8TZH - chains B and A; structure by electron microscopy, 3.90 A resolution.

[Chain B]
Molecule: E11 DARPin
Organism: synthetic construct
Notes: antibody fragment or engineered binder
Amino-acid sequence (182 residues; each row starts with the number of its first residue):
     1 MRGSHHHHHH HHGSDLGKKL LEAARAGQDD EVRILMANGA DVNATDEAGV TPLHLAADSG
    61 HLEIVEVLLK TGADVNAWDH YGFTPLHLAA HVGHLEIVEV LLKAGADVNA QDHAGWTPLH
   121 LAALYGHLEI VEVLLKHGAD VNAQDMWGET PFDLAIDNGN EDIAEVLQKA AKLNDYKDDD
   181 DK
Unresolved in the structure: 1-44, 71-72, 139-140, 170-182

[Chain A]
Molecule: Leucine-rich repeat serine/threonine-protein kinase 2
Organism: Homo sapiens
Notes: EC 2.7.11.1, 3.6.5.-
UniProt: Q5S007 (LRRK2_HUMAN); residues 1-2527 here = UniProt positions 1-2527
Amino-acid sequence (2527 residues; each row starts with the number of its first residue):
     1 MASGSCQGCE EDEETLKKLI VRLNNVQEGK QIETLVQILE DLLVFTYSER ASKLFQGKNI
    61 HVPLLIVLDS YMRVASVQQV GWSLLCKLIE VCPGTMQSLM GPQDVGNDWE VLGVHQLILK
   121 MLTVHNASVN LSVIGLKTLD LLLTSGKITL LILDEESDIF MLIFDAMHSF PANDEVQKLG
   181 CKALHVLFER VSEEQLTEFV ENKDYMILLS ALTNFKDEEE IVLHVLHCLH SLAIPCNNVE
   241 VLMSGNVRCY NIVVEAMKAF PMSERIQEVS CCLLHRLTLG NFFNILVLNE VHEFVVKAVQ
   301 QYPENAALQI SALSCLALLT ETIFLNQDLE EKNENQENDD EGEEDKLFWL EACYKALTWH
   361 RKNKHVQEAA CWALNNLLMY QNSLHEKIGD EDGHFPAHRE VMLSMLMHSS SKEVFQASAN
   421 ALSTLLEQNV NFRKILLSKG IHLNVLELMQ KHIHSPEVAE SGCKMLNHLF EGSNTSLDIM
   481 AAVVPKILTV MKRHETSLPV QLEALRAILH FIVPGMPEES REDTEFHHKL NMVKKQCFKN
   541 DIHKLVLAAL NRFIGNPGIQ KCGLKVISSI VHFPDALEML SLEGAMDSVL HTLQMYPDDQ
   601 EIQCLGLSLI GYLITKKNVF IGTGHLLAKI LVSSLYRFKD VAEIQTKGFQ TILAILKLSA
   661 SFSKLLVHHS FDLVIFHQMS SNIMEQKDQQ FLNLCCKCFA KVAMDDYLKN VMLERACDQN
   721 NSIMVECLLL LGADANQAKE GSSLICQVCE KESSPKLVEL LLNSGSREQD VRKALTISIG
   781 KGDSQIISLL LRRLALDVAN NSICLGGFCI GKVEPSWLGP LFPDKTSNLR KQTNIASTLA
   841 RMVIRYQMKS AVEEGTASGS DGNFSEDVLS KFDEWTFIPD SSMDSVFAQS DDLDSEGSEG
   901 SFLVKKKSNS ISVGEFYRDA VLQRCSPNLQ RHSNSLGPIF DHEDLLKRKR KILSSDDSLR
   961 SSKLQSHMRH SDSISSLASE REYITSLDLS ANELRDIDAL SQKCCISVHL EHLEKLELHQ
  1021 NALTSFPQQL CETLKSLTHL DLHSNKFTSF PSYLLKMSCI ANLDVSRNDI GPSVVLDPTV
  1081 KCPTLKQFNL SYNQLSFVPE NLTDVVEKLE QLILEGNKIS GICSPLRLKE LKILNLSKNH
  1141 ISSLSENFLE ACPKVESFSA RMNFLAAMPF LPPSMTILKL SQNKFSCIPE AILNLPHLRS
  1201 LDMSSNDIQY LPGPAHWKSL NLRELLFSHN QISILDLSEK AYLWSRVEKL HLSHNKLKEI
  1261 PPEIGCLENL TSLDVSYNLE LRSFPNEMGK LSKIWDLPLD ELHLNFDFKH IGCKAKDIIR
  1321 FLQQRLKKAV PYNRMKLMIV GNTGSGKTTL LQQLMKTKKS DLGMQSATVG IDVKDWPIQI
  1381 RDKRKRDLVL NVWDFAGREE FYSTHPHFMT QRALYLAVYD LSKGQAEVDA MKPWLFNIKA
  1441 RASSSPVILV GTHLDVSDEK QRKACMSKIT KELLNKRGFP AIRDYHFVNA TEESDALAKL
  1501 RKTIINESLN FKIRDQLVVG QLIPDCYVEL EKIILSERKN VPIEFPVIDR KRLLQLVREN
  1561 QLQLDENELP HAVHFLNESG VLLHFQDPAL QLSDLYFVEP KWLCKIMAQI LTVKVEGCPK
  1621 HPKGIISRRD VEKFLSKKRK FPKNYMSQYF KLLEKFQIAL PIGEEYLLVP SSLSDHRPVI
  1681 ELPHCENSEI IIRLYEMPYF PMGFWSRLIN RLLEISPYML SGRERALRPN RMYWRQGIYL
  1741 NWSPEAYCLV GSEVLDNHPE SFLKITVPSC RKGCILLGQV VDHIDSLMEE WFPGLLEIDI
  1801 CGEGETLLKK WALYSFNDGE EHQKILLDDL MKKAEEGDLL VNPDQPRLTI PISQIAPDLI
  1861 LADLPRNIML NNDELEFEQA PEFLLGDGSF GSVYRAAYEG EEVAVKIFNK HTSLRLLRQE
  1921 LVVLCHLHHP SLISLLAAGI RPRMLVMELA SKGSLDRLLQ QDKASLTRTL QHRIALHVAD
  1981 GLRYLHSAMI IYRDLKPHNV LLFTLYPNAA IIAKIADYGI AQYCCRMGIK TSEGTPGFRA
  2041 PEVARGNVIY NQQADVYSFG LLLYDILTTG GRIVEGLKFP NEFDELEIQG KLPDPVKEYG
  2101 CAPWPMVEKL IKQCLKENPQ ERPTSAQVFD ILNSAELVCL TRRILLPKNV IVECMVATHH
  2161 NSRNASIWLG CGHTDRGQLS FLDLNTEGYT SEEVADSRIL CLALVHLPVE KESWIVSGTQ
  2221 SGTLLVINTE DGKKRHTLEK MTDSVTCLYC NSFSKQSKQK NFLLVGTADG KLAIFEDKTV
  2281 KLKGAAPLKI LNIGNVSTPL MCLSESTNST ERNVMWGGCG TKIFSFSNDF TIQKLIETRT
  2341 SQLFSYAAFS DSNIITVVVD TALYIAKQNS PVVEVWDKKT EKLCGLIDCV HFLREVMVKE
  2401 NKESKHKMSY SGRVKTLCLQ KNTALWIGTG GGHILLLDLS TRRLIRVIYN FCNSVRVMMT
  2461 AQLGSLKNVM LVLGYNRKNT EGTQKQKEIQ SCLTVWDINL PHEVQNLEKH IEVRKELAEK
  2521 MRRTSVE
Unresolved in the structure: 1-626, 649, 656-663, 684-687, 704-707, 734, 739-742, 824-833, 848-982, 1304-1313, 1355-1367, 1379-1387, 1457-1462, 1491-1493, 1558-1560, 1586-1592, 1613-1621, 1634-1642, 1658-1667, 1676-1684, 1718-1726, 1799-1804, 1818-1823, 1910, 2020-2033, 2046-2051, 2158-2165, 2171-2176, 2185-2197, 2205-2214, 2229-2243, 2251-2262, 2276-2286, 2295-2297, 2307-2313, 2327-2330, 2397-2408, 2464-2466, 2478-2487, 2523-2527
Residues lining bound ligands:
  - MLi-2 (A1N; (2R,6S)-2,6-dimethyl-4-[6-[5-(1-methylcyclopropyl)oxy-1H-indazol-3-yl]pyrimidin-4-yl]morpholine): Leu-1885, Gly-1886, Asp-1887, Gly-1888, Val-1893, Arg-1895, Ala-1904, Ile-1933, Met-1947, Glu-1948, Leu-1949, Ala-1950, Ser-1951, Gly-1953, Ser-1954, Arg-1957, His-1998, Asn-1999, Leu-2001, Ala-2016
  - GDP (guanosine-5'-diphosphate): Gly-1344, Ser-1345, Gly-1346, Lys-1347, Thr-1348, Thr-1349, Thr-1368, Asp-1394, Thr-1452, His-1453, Asp-1455, Asn-1489, Ala-1490
UniProt features mapped onto this chain:
  - active site: Asp-1994 (Proton acceptor)
  - binding site (GTP): Gly-1341 to Thr-1348, Asn-2295 to Thr-2298
  - binding site (ATP): Leu-1885, Asp-1887, Gly-1888, Gly-1891, Val-1893, Ala-1904, Lys-1906, Met-1947, Glu-1948, Ala-1950, Ser-1954, Arg-1957, His-1998, Leu-2001, Ala-2016, Asp-2017
  - modified residue (Phosphoserine): Ser-910, Ser-935, Ser-955, Ser-973, Ser-1292, Ser-1444
  - natural variant: Met-712 (M712V: In PARK8), Arg-793 (R793M: In PARK8; uncertain significance), Gln-930 (Q930R: In PARK8; uncertain significance), Arg-1067 (R1067Q: In PARK8), Ser-1096 (S1096C: In PARK8; uncertain significance), Ile-1122 (I1122V: In PARK8), Ser-1228 (S1228T: In PARK8), Lys-1359 (K1359I: Found in a renal cell carcinoma sample), Ile-1371 (I1371V: In PARK8; uncertain significance), Arg-1441 (R1441C: In PARK8; R1441G: In PARK8; R1441H: In PARK8), Arg-1514 (R1514Q: In PARK8; uncertain significance), Pro-1542 (P1542S: In PARK8; uncertain significance), 22 further natural variant entries in UniProt
  - mutagenesis: Arg-399 (R399E: Reduces membrane localization and abolishes interaction with RAB29/RAB7L1. Impairs RAB29-stimulated kinase activity on RAB10, RAB29 and LRRK2), Leu-403 (L403E: Reduces membrane localization and abolishes interaction with RAB29/RAB7L1. Impairs RAB29-stimulated kinase activity on RAB10, RAB29 and LRRK2), Cys-727 (C727D: Decreased kinase activity. Loss of RAB29-mediated activation and autophosphorylation of S-910, S-935, S-955, S-973 and S-1292. Decreased membrane association ...), Leu-728 (L728D: Decreased kinase activity. Loss of RAB29-mediated activation and autophosphorylation of S-910, S-935, S-955, S-973 and S-1292. Decreased membrane association ...), Leu-729 (L729D: Decreased kinase activity. Loss of RAB29-mediated activation and autophosphorylation of S-910, S-935, S-955, S-973 and S-1292. Decreased membrane association ...), Leu-760 (L760D: Decreased kinase activity and loss of RAB29-mediated activation), Leu-761 (L761D: Decreased kinase activity and loss of RAB29-mediated activation), Leu-762 (L762D: Decreased kinase activity and loss of RAB29-mediated activation), Leu-789 (L789D: No effect on kinase activity and RAB29-mediated activation), Leu-790 (L790D: No effect on kinase activity and RAB29-mediated activation), Leu-791 (L791D: No effect on kinase activity and RAB29-mediated activation), Thr-1343 (T1343G: Decreased kinase activity; when associated with Q-1398), 21 further mutagenesis entries in UniProt
Reported in the primary citation:
  - conformationally variable residues (domain motion): Met-1335
  - disease-associated variants - I2020T (citing earlier work)

[How chain B and chain A interact]
Pairs across the interface (28; chain B residue first):
  Val-50(B) with Tyr-2346(A)
  Asp-58(B) with Tyr-2346(A); Ala-2347(A), hydrogen bond (side chain-backbone); Ala-2348(A), hydrogen bond (side chain-backbone)
  Ser-59(B) with Ala-2347(A)
  Asp-79(B) with Tyr-2346(A), hydrogen bond
  His-80(B) with Arg-2394(A), hydrogen bond (backbone-side chain); Tyr-2410(A), hydrogen bond (backbone-side chain)
  Tyr-81(B) with Tyr-2346(A), hydrophobic; Val-2390(A), hydrophobic
  Phe-83(B) with Tyr-2346(A), hydrophobic; Phe-2349(A), hydrophobic; Arg-2413(A)
  Leu-88(B) with Tyr-2346(A), hydrophobic
  His-91(B) with Ala-2348(A)
  His-113(B) with Tyr-2410(A); Ser-2411(A), hydrogen bond (side chain-backbone); Arg-2413(A)
  Ala-114(B) with Arg-2413(A)
  Trp-116(B) with Asn-2369(A); Arg-2413(A)
  Tyr-125(B) with Ser-2352(A), hydrogen bond
  Met-146(B) with Ser-2409(A); Arg-2477(A), hydrogen bond (backbone-side chain)
  Trp-147(B) with Gly-2430(A); Asn-2453(A), hydrogen bond (side chain-backbone); Ser-2454(A); Arg-2477(A), hydrogen bond (backbone-side chain)
Interface residues without a listed pair, chain B (18 interface residues in all): His-54, Leu-55, Leu-124
Interface residues without a listed pair, chain A (19 interface residues in all): Gln-2342, Gln-2368, Pro-2371

[Overview]
Chain B and chain A form an interface of 18 and 19 residues respectively; the contacts include 10 hydrogen
bonds. Polar pairs include Asp-58(B)/Ala-2347(A), Asp-58(B)/Ala-2348(A) and Asp-79(B)/Tyr-2346(A). Chain A
binds MLi-2 and GDP. The paper reports conformational variability at Met-1335(A).
Here chain B is E11 DARPin (synthetic construct) and chain A is Leucine-rich repeat serine/threonine-protein
kinase 2 (Homo sapiens). Entry 8TZH (Structure of full-length LRRK2 bound to MLi-2 (I2020T mutant)) was
determined by electron microscopy, deposited together with 8TYQ, 8TZB and 8TZC.
